6NNG - chains A and F of the 6 polymer chains in the assembly; structure by X-ray diffraction, 2.40 A resolution.

# Chain A
Molecule: Tubulin alpha-1B chain
Organism: Sus scrofa
UniProtKB: Q2XVP4 (TBA1B_PIG); residue numbers follow UniProt; this construct covers 1-450
Amino-acid sequence (450 residues; row label = number of the first residue in the row):
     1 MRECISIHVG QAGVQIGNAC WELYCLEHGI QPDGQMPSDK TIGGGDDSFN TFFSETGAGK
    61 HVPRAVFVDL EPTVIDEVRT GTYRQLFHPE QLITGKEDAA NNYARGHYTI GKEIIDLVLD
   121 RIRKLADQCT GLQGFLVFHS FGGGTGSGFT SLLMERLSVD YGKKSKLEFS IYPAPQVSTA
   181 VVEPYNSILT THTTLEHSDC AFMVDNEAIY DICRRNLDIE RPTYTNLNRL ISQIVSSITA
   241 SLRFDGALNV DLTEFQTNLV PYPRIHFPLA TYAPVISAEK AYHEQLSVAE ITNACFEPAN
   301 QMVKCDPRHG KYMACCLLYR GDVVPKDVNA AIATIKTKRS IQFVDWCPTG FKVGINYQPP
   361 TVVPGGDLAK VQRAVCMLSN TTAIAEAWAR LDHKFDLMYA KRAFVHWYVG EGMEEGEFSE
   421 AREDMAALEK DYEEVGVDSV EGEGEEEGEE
Unresolved in the structure: 440-450
Bound ions: Ca2+: Asp-39, Thr-41, Gly-44, Glu-55
Residues lining bound ligands:
  - DJ9 (2-(1H-indol-6-yl)-4-(3,4,5-trimethoxyphenyl)-1H-imidazo[4,5-c]pyridine): Thr-179, Ala-180, Val-181
  - GTP (guanosine-5'-triphosphate): Gly-10, Gln-11, Ala-12, Gln-15, Ile-16, Asp-69, Asp-98, Ala-99, Ala-100, Asn-101, Ser-140, Gly-142, Gly-143, Gly-144, Thr-145, Gly-146, Ile-171, Pro-173, Val-177, Ser-178, Thr-179, Glu-183, Asn-206, Tyr-224, Leu-227, Asn-228, Ile-231
UniProt features mapped onto this chain:
  - motif: Met-1 to Cys-4 (MREC motif)
  - active site: Glu-254
  - binding site (GTP): Gly-10, Gln-11, Ala-12, Gln-15, Glu-71, Ala-99, Ser-140, Gly-143, Gly-144, Thr-145, Gly-146, Thr-179, Glu-183, Asn-206, Tyr-224, Asn-228, Leu-252
  - binding site (Mg(2+)): Glu-71
  - modified residue: Lys-40 (N6,N6,N6-trimethyllysine), Ser-48 (Phosphoserine), Ser-232 (Phosphoserine), Tyr-282 (3'-nitrotyrosine), Arg-339 (Omega-N-methylarginine), Ser-439 (Phosphoserine), Glu-443 (5-glutamyl polyglutamate), Glu-445 (5-glutamyl polyglutamate)
  - cross-link (Glycyl lysine isopeptide (Lys-Gly)): Lys-326 (interchain with G-Cter in ubiquitin), Lys-370 (interchain with G-Cter in ubiquitin)
What the authors report for this chain:
  - binding site for DJ9: Thr-179

# Chain F
Molecule: Tubulin Tyrosine Ligase
Organism: Gallus gallus
UniProtKB: E1BQ43 (E1BQ43_CHICK); residues 1-378 here = UniProt positions 1-378
Amino-acid sequence (384 residues; numbered 1 to 384; the number before each row is that of its first residue):
     1 MYTFVVRDEN SSVYAEVSRL LLATGQWKRL RKDNPRFNLM LGERNRLPFG RLGHEPGLVQ
    61 LVNYYRGADK LCRKASLVKL IKTSPELSES CTWFPESYVI YPTNLKTPVA PAQNGIRHLI
   121 NNTRTDEREV FLAAYNRRRE GREGNVWIAK SSAGAKGEGI LISSEASELL DFIDEQGQVH
   181 VIQKYLEKPL LLEPGHRKFD IRSWVLVDHL YNIYLYREGV LRTSSEPYNS ANFQDKTCHL
   241 TNHCIQKEYS KNYGRYEEGN EMFFEEFNQY LMDALNTTLE NSILLQIKHI IRSCLMCIEP
   301 AISTKHLHYQ SFQLFGFDFM VDEELKVWLI EVNGAPACAQ KLYAELCQGI VDVAISSVFP
   361 LADTGQKTSQ PTSIFIKLHH HHHH
Unresolved in the structure: 103-127, 152-158, 248-251, 363-371
Sequence notes: expression tag (379-384)
Bound ions: Mg2+: Glu-331 (together with AMP-PCP)
Residues lining bound ligands: AMP-PCP (ACP; phosphomethylphosphonic acid adenylate ester): Lys-74, Pro-95, Ile-148, Gln-183, Lys-184, Tyr-185, Leu-186, Lys-198, Asp-200, Arg-202, Arg-222, His-239, Leu-240, Thr-241, Asn-242, Asp-318, Met-320, Ile-330, Glu-331, Asn-333

# Interface between chain A and chain F
Residue-residue contacts (22):
  Gln-176(A) with Pro-56(F)
  Glu-207(A) with His-54(F), salt bridge
  Glu-297(A) with His-306(F)
  Lys-304(A) with His-54(F)
  Asp-306(A) with Arg-66(F); Leu-307(F)
  Arg-308(A) with Pro-300(F), hydrogen bond (side chain-backbone); Ala-301(F); Ile-302(F); Ser-303(F), hydrogen bond (side chain-backbone); Leu-307(F)
  His-309(A) with Arg-66(F), hydrogen bond (side chain-backbone); Gly-67(F); Ala-301(F), hydrogen bond (side chain-backbone)
  Lys-338(A) with Pro-300(F)
  Ser-340(A) with Pro-300(F); Ala-301(F)
  Glu-386(A) with Gly-50(F); Arg-66(F), salt bridge
  Arg-390(A) with Gly-50(F); His-54(F)
  His-393(A) with Arg-51(F), hydrogen bond
Other interface residues (no listed pair), chain A (14 interface residues in all): Pro-298, Cys-305
Other interface residues (no listed pair), chain F (15 interface residues in all): Asp-33, Gly-53, His-308

# Overview
Chain A and chain F form an interface of 14 and 15 residues respectively; the contacts include 5 hydrogen
bonds and 2 salt bridges. Polar contacts include Glu-207(A)/His-54(F), Glu-386(A)/Arg-66(F) and
Arg-308(A)/Pro-300(F). Ligands of chain A: GTP and compound DJ9. Ligands of chain F: AMP-PCP. The paper
reports a binding site for DJ9 at Thr-179(A).
Here chain A is Tubulin alpha-1B chain (Sus scrofa) and chain F is Tubulin Tyrosine Ligase (Gallus gallus).
Entry 6NNG (Tubulin-RB3_SLD-TTL in complex with compound DJ95) was determined by X-ray diffraction.
